PDB entry 7K5X | electron microscopy, 2.93 A resolution | chains E and I of the 13 polymer chains in the assembly

== Chain E ==
Molecule: Histone H3.1
From: Homo sapiens
UniProtKB: P68431 (H31_HUMAN); residues 0-135 here correspond to UniProt positions 1-136 (UniProt number = residue number + 1)
Amino-acid sequence (136 residues; row label = number of the first residue in the row; numbering starts at 0):
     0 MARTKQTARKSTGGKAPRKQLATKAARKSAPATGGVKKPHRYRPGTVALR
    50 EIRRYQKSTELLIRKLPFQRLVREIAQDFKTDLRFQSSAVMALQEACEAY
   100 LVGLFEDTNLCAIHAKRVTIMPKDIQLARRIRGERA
Disordered / not traced: 0-36, 134-135
Swiss-Prot annotation at these positions:
  - modified residue: Arg2 (Asymmetric dimethylarginine), Thr3 (Phosphothreonine), Lys4 (Allysine), Gln5 (5-glutamyl dopamine), Thr6 (Phosphothreonine), Arg8 (Citrulline), Lys9 (N6,N6,N6-trimethyllysine), Ser10 (ADP-ribosylserine), Thr11 (Phosphothreonine), Lys14 (N6-(2-hydroxyisobutyryl)lysine), Arg17 (Asymmetric dimethylarginine), Lys18 (N6-(2-hydroxyisobutyryl)lysine), Lys23 (N6-(2-hydroxyisobutyryl)lysine), Arg26 (Citrulline), Lys27 (N6,N6,N6-trimethyllysine), Ser28 (ADP-ribosylserine), Lys36 (N6,N6,N6-trimethyllysine), Lys37 (N6-methyllysine), Tyr41 (Phosphotyrosine), Lys56 (N6,N6,N6-trimethyllysine) and 8 more in UniProt
  - lipidation: Lys18 (N6-decanoyllysine)

== Chain I ==
Molecule: 197-nt DNA strand
From: Homo sapiens
Sequence (197 nucleotides; row label = number of the first residue in the row):
     1 GGGCTGGACCCTATACGCGGCCGCCCTGGAGAATCCCGGTGCCGAGGCCG
    51 CTCAATTGGTCGTAGACAGCTCTAGCACCGCTTAAACGCACGTACGCGCT
   101 GTCCCCCGCGTTTTAACCGCCAAGGGGATTACTCCCTAGTCTCCAGGCAC
   151 GTGTCAGATATATACATCCTGTGCATGTATTGAACAGCGACCACCCC

== Interface between chain E and chain I ==
Residue-residue contacts (19):
  Arg40(E) - DC169(I)  sugar contact
  Tyr41(E) - DC168(I)  phosphate contact
  Tyr41(E) - DC169(I)  sugar contact
  Arg42(E) - DA94(I)  salt bridge to the phosphate
  Arg42(E) - DC169(I)  hydrogen bond to the phosphate
  Thr45(E) - DC169(I)  hydrogen bond to the phosphate
  Arg72(E) - DC76(I)  salt bridge to the phosphate
  Arg83(E) - DG75(I)  hydrogen bond to the sugar
  Arg83(E) - DC76(I)  phosphate contact
  Phe84(E) - DG75(I)  sugar contact
  Phe84(E) - DC76(I)  hydrogen bond to the phosphate
  Gln85(E) - DG75(I)  phosphate contact
  Ser86(E) - DG75(I)  phosphate contact
  Arg116(E) - DG96(I)  phosphate contact
  Arg116(E) - DC97(I)  phosphate contact
  Val117(E) - DG96(I)  hydrogen bond to the phosphate
  Thr118(E) - DG96(I)  hydrogen bond to the phosphate
  Met120(E) - DG96(I)  phosphate contact
  Met120(E) - DC97(I)  phosphate contact
Also at the interface, not in a pair above, chain E (18 interface residues in all): His39, Pro43, Arg63, Leu82, Lys115
Also at the interface, not in a pair above, chain I (12 interface residues in all): DA85, DA86, DT93, DC95, DT170

== In short ==
18 residues of chain E and 12 residues of chain I are in contact; the contacts include 6 hydrogen bonds and 2
salt bridges. Polar pairs include Arg83(E)-DG75(I), Arg42(E)-DC169(I) and Thr45(E)-DC169(I).
Chain E is Histone H3.1 and chain I is a 197-nt DNA strand, both from Homo sapiens; the structure, Cryo-EM
structure of a chromatosome containing human linker histone H1.0, was determined by electron microscopy
together with 7K5Y, 7K60, 7K61 and 7K63 from the same study.
